PDB entry 8ZTR | electron microscopy, 3.26 A resolution | chains A and B of the 4 polymer chains in the assembly

[Chain A (and B)]
Molecule: SIR2-like domain-containing protein
From: Bacillus subtilis subsp. natto BEST195
Notes: chain B of this document is another copy of the same molecule, construct and numbering; everything in this record applies to it too
UniProt: D4G637 (D4G637_BACNB); residue numbers follow UniProt; this construct covers 1-1005
Sequence (1005 residues; each row starts with the number of its first residue):
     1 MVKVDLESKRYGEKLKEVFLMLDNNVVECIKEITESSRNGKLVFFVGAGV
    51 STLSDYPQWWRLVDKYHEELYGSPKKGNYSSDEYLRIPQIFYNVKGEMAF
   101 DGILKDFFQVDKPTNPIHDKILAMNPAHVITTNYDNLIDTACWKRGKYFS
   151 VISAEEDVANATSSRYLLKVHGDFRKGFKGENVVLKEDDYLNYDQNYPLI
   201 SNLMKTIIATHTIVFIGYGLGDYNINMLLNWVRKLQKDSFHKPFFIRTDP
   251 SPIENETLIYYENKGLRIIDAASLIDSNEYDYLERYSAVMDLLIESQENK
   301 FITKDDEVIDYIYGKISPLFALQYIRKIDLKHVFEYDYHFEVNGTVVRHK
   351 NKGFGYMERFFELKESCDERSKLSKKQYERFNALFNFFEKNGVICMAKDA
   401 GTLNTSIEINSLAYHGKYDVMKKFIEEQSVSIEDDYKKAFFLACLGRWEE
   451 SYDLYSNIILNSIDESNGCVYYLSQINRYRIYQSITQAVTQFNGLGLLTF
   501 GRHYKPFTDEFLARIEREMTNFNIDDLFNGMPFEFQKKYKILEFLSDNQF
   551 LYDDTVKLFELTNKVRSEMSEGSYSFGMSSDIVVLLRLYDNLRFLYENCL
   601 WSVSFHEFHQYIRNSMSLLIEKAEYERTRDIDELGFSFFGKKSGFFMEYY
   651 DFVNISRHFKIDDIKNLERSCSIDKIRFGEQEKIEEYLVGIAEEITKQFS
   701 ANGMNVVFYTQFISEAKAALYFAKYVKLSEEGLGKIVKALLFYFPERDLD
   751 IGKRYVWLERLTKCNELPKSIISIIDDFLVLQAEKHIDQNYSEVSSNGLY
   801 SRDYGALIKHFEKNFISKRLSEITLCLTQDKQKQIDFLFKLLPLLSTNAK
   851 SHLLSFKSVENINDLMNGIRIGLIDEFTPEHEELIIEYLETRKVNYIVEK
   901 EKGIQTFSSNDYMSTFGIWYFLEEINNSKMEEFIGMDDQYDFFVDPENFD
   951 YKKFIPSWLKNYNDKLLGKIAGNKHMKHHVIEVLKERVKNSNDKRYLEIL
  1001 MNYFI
Not modelled in the structure: 1-303

[How chain A and chain B interact]
Contacting residue pairs (59):
  Gln549(A) - Asp553(B)
  Tyr552(A) - Tyr552(B)
  Asp553(A) - Tyr552(B)  hydrogen bond
  Thr555(A) - Val556(B)
  Val556(A) - Gln549(B)
  Val556(A) - Tyr552(B)  hydrophobic
  Val556(A) - Val556(B)  hydrophobic
  Phe559(A) - Thr555(B)
  Phe559(A) - Phe559(B)  hydrophobic
  Phe559(A) - Asn614(B)
  Glu560(A) - Gln610(B)
  Asn563(A) - Gln610(B)  hydrogen bond
  Asn563(A) - Asn614(B)  hydrogen bond
  Ser570(A) - Asn666(B)  hydrogen bond
  Ser570(A) - Arg669(B)  hydrogen bond
  Glu571(A) - Asp662(B)
  Glu571(A) - Asn666(B)
  Glu571(A) - Arg669(B)
  Asn614(A) - Phe559(B)
  Asn614(A) - Asn563(B)  hydrogen bond
  Glu624(A) - Asn990(B)
  Arg627(A) - Asn990(B)  hydrogen bond
  Thr628(A) - Arg987(B)  hydrogen bond (backbone-side chain)
  Thr628(A) - Asn990(B)  hydrogen bond (side chain-backbone)
  Thr628(A) - Ser991(B)
  Asp630(A) - Pro956(B)
  Asp630(A) - Arg987(B)
  Ile631(A) - Ile955(B)
  Asp632(A) - Ile955(B)
  Glu633(A) - Ile955(B)
  Glu633(A) - Trp958(B)
  Leu634(A) - Phe907(B)  hydrophobic
  Asn666(A) - Ser567(B)
  Asn666(A) - Ser570(B)  hydrogen bond
  Asn666(A) - Glu571(B)
  Arg669(A) - Ser570(B)  hydrogen bond (side chain-backbone)
  Arg669(A) - Glu571(B)
  Asp938(A) - Glu633(B)
  Lys953(A) - Glu633(B)
  Ile955(A) - Asp632(B)
  Ile955(A) - Glu633(B)
  Pro956(A) - Asp630(B)
  Pro956(A) - Ile631(B)
  Pro956(A) - Asp632(B)
  Glu986(A) - Thr628(B)
  Arg987(A) - Thr628(B)  hydrogen bond (side chain-backbone)
  Val988(A) - Leu997(B)  hydrophobic
  Lys989(A) - Lys675(B)
  Lys989(A) - Lys994(B)  hydrogen bond (backbone-side chain)
  Asn990(A) - Glu624(B)
  Asn990(A) - Arg627(B)  hydrogen bond
  Asn990(A) - Thr628(B)
  Asn990(A) - Lys675(B)  hydrogen bond
  Ser991(A) - Tyr625(B)
  Ser991(A) - Thr628(B)
  Asn992(A) - Asn992(B)
  Leu997(A) - Val988(B)
  Leu997(A) - Lys989(B)
  Ile1005(A) - Phe1004(B)  hydrophobic
Interface residues without a listed pair, chain A (40 interface residues in all): Leu558, Thr562, Arg566, Arg629, Ser957, Met1001
Interface residues without a listed pair, chain B (44 interface residues in all): Asp547, Leu558, Arg566, Arg629, Lys985, Asp993, Tyr996

[Overview]
Chain A and chain B form an interface of 40 and 44 residues respectively; the contacts include 15 hydrogen
bonds. Polar pairs include Asp553(A)-Tyr552(B), Asn563(A)-Gln610(B) and Asn563(A)-Asn614(B).
Chain A and chain B are both SIR2-like domain-containing protein (Bacillus subtilis subsp. natto BEST195); the
structure, The dimer complex of DSR2 and tube-forming domain of phage tail tube protein, was determined by
electron microscopy (same publication as 8YKF, 8YL5, 8YLN, 8YLT and 8Z18).
